PDB entry 3EBB | X-ray diffraction, 1.90 A resolution | chains A and B of the 4 polymer chains in the assembly

Chain A (and B):
Name: Phospholipase A2-activating protein
Source organism: Homo sapiens
Notes: fragment: PUL DOMAIN, residues 511-795; chain B of this document is another copy of the same molecule, construct and numbering; everything in this record applies to it too
Reference sequence: Q9Y263 (PLAP_HUMAN); the construct has insertions or renumbered stretches relative to UniProt, so the offset changes along the chain: 511-569 = UniProt 511-569; 571-795 = UniProt 570-794
Amino-acid sequence (304 residues; each row starts with the number of its first residue):
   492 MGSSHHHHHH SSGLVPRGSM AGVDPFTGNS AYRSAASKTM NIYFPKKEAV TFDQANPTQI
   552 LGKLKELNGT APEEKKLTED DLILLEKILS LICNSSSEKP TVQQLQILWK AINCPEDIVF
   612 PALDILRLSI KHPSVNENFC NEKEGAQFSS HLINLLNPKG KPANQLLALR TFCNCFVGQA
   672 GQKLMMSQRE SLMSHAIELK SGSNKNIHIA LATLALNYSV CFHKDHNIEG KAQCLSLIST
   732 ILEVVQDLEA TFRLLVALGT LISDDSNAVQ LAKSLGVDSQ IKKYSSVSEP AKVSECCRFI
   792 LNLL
Not modelled in the structure: 492-530 (chain B: 492-530, 718-720)
Modified / non-standard residues: Mse492, Mse511 (selenomethionine); Mse531, Mse676, Mse677, Mse684 (selenomethionine; parent Met)
Construct notes: expression tag (492-510, 570)
UniProt features mapped onto this chain:
  - modified residue: K529 (N6-acetyllysine)
Reported in the primary citation:
  - contacts within the chain: D615-R618 (water-mediated contact), D615-R661 (water-mediated contact)

Interface between chain A and chain B:
Residue-residue contacts (44; chain A residue first):
  Mse531(A) - I574(B)
  Mse531(A) - E577(B)
  Mse531(A) - K578(B)
  Mse531(A) - S581(B)
  N532(A) - S581(B)  hydrogen bond (backbone-side chain)
  N532(A) - N585(B)  hydrogen bond (backbone-side chain)
  I533(A) - P548(B)
  I533(A) - T549(B)
  I533(A) - E577(B)
  I533(A) - C584(B)
  I533(A) - N585(B)
  Y534(A) - T549(B)  hydrogen bond
  Y534(A) - N585(B)
  F535(A) - N585(B)
  P536(A) - N585(B)
  K537(A) - C584(B)
  K537(A) - N585(B)  hydrogen bond
  K538(A) - N585(B)  hydrogen bond (backbone-backbone)
  K538(A) - S586(B)
  E539(A) - S586(B)
  P548(A) - I533(B)  hydrophobic
  T549(A) - I533(B)
  T549(A) - Y534(B)  hydrogen bond
  T549(A) - A782(B)
  T549(A) - K783(B)
  L552(A) - I533(B)  hydrophobic
  E577(A) - I533(B)
  S581(A) - Mse531(B)
  S581(A) - N532(B)  hydrogen bond (side chain-backbone)
  S581(A) - I533(B)  hydrogen bond (side chain-backbone)
  C584(A) - I533(B)
  C584(A) - K537(B)  hydrogen bond (backbone-side chain)
  N585(A) - Mse531(B)
  N585(A) - N532(B)  hydrogen bond (side chain-backbone)
  N585(A) - Y534(B)
  N585(A) - F535(B)  hydrogen bond (side chain-backbone)
  N585(A) - P536(B)
  N585(A) - K537(B)
  N585(A) - K538(B)  hydrogen bond (backbone-backbone)
  S586(A) - K538(B)
  S586(A) - E539(B)
  S587(A) - K538(B)
  S588(A) - K538(B)  hydrogen bond
  K783(A) - T549(B)
Also at the interface, not in a pair above, chain A (26 interface residues in all): N547, L580, L582, E589, A782, E786
Also at the interface, not in a pair above, chain B (24 interface residues in all): L552, L580, S587, F790

Overview:
Chain A and chain B form an interface of 26 and 24 residues respectively; the contacts include 13 hydrogen
bonds. Among the polar pairs are N532(A)-S581(B), N532(A)-N585(B) and Y534(A)-T549(B). The paper reports
contacts within the chain involving R618(A), D615(A) and R661(A).
Chain A and chain B are both Phospholipase A2-activating protein (Homo sapiens); the structure, PLAP/P97
complex, was determined by X-ray diffraction.
